Entry 8WIB (electron microscopy, 3.50 A resolution); this record covers chains a and j of the 50 polymer chains in the assembly.

Chain a:
Molecule: 16S rRNA
Source organism: Mycolicibacterium smegmatis MC2 155
Sequence (1528 nucleotides; row label = number of the first residue in the row):
     1 UUUUUGUUUG GAGAGUUUGA UCCUGGCUCA GGACGAACGC UGGCGGCGUG CUUAACACAU
    61 GCAAGUCGAA CGGAAAGGCC CUUUCGGGGG UACUCGAGUG GCGAACGGGU GAGUAACACG
   121 UGGGUGAUCU GCCCUGCACU UUGGGAUAAG CCUGGGAAAC UGGGUCUAAU ACCGAAUACA
   181 CCCUGCUGGU CGCAUGGCCU GGUAGGGGAA AGCUUUUGCG GUGUGGGAUG GGCCCGCGGC
   241 CUAUCAGCUU GUUGGUGGGG UGAUGGCCUA CCAAGGCGAC GACGGGUAGC CGGCCUGAGA
   301 GGGUGACCGG CCACACUGGG ACUGAGAUAC GGCCCAGACU CCUACGGGAG GCAGCAGUGG
   361 GGAAUAUUGC ACAAUGGGCG CAAGCCUGAU GCAGCGACGC CGCGUGAGGG AUGACGGCCU
   421 UCGGGUUGUA AACCUCUUUC AGCACAGACG AAGCGCAAGU GACGGUAUGU GCAGAAGAAG
   481 GACCGGCCAA CUACGUGCCA GCAGCCGCGG UAAUACGUAG GGUCCGAGCG UUGUCCGGAA
   541 UUACUGGGCG UAAAGAGCUC GUAGGUGGUU UGUCGCGUUG UUCGUGAAAA CUCACAGCUU
   601 AACUGUGGGC GUGCGGGCGA UACGGGCAGA CUAGAGUACU GCAGGGGAGA CUGGAAUUCC
   661 UGGUGUAGCG GUGGAAUGCG CAGAUAUCAG GAGGAACACC GGUGGCGAAG GCGGGUCUCU
   721 GGGCAGUAAC UGACGCUGAG GAGCGAAAGC GUGGGGAGCG AACAGGAUUA GAUACCCUGG
   781 UAGUCCACGC CGUAAACGGU GGGUACUAGG UGUGGGUUUC CUUCCUUGGG AUCCGUGCCG
   841 UAGCUAACGC AUUAAGUACC CCGCCUGGGG AGUACGGCCG CAAGGCUAAA ACUCAAAGGA
   901 AUUGACGGGG GCCCGCACAA GCGGCGGAGC AUGUGGAUUA AUUCGAUGCA ACGCGAAGAA
   961 CCUUACCUGG GUUUGACAUG CACAGGACGC CGGCAGAGAU GUCGGUUCCC UUGUGGCCUG
  1021 UGUGCAGGUG GUGCAUGGCU GUCGUCAGCU CGUGUCGUGA GAUGUUGGGU UAAGUCCCGC
  1081 AACGAGCGCA ACCCUUGUCU CAUGUUGCCA GCACGUUAUG GUGGGGACUC GUGAGAGACU
  1141 GCCGGGGUCA ACUCGGAGGA AGGUGGGGAU GACGUCAAGU CAUCAUGCCC CUUAUGUCCA
  1201 GGGCUUCACA CAUGCUACAA UGGCCGGUAC AAAGGGCUGC GAUGCCGUGA GGUGGAGCGA
  1261 AUCCUUUCAA AGCCGGUCUC AGUUCGGAUC GGGGUCUGCA ACUCGACCCC GUGAAGUCGG
  1321 AGUCGCUAGU AAUCGCAGAU CAGCAACGCU GCGGUGAAUA CGUUCCCGGG CCUUGUACAC
  1381 ACCGCCCGUC ACGUCAUGAA AGUCGGUAAC ACCCGAAGCC GGUGGCCUAA CCCUUGUGGA
  1441 GGGAGCCGUC GAAGGUGGGA UCGGCGAUUG GGACGAAGUC GUAACAAGGU AGCCGUACCG
  1501 GAAGGUGCGG CUGGAUCACC UCCUUUCU
Unresolved in the structure: 1-7, 1523-1528

Chain j:
Name: 30S ribosomal protein S9
Source organism: Mycolicibacterium smegmatis MC2 155
Reference sequence: A0QSP9 (RS9_MYCS2); numbering as in UniProt (aligned over 1-150)
Sequence (150 residues; numbered 1 to 150; the number before each row is that of its first residue):
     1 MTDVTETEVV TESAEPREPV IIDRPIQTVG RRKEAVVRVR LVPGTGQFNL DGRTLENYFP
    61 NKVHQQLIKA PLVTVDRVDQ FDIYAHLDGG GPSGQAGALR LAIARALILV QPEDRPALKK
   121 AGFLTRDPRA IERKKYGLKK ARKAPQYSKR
Unresolved in the structure: 1-24

Interface between chain a and chain j:
Contacting residue pairs - 109 pairs, chain a then chain j:
  G924(a) with Gln-146(j), base contact
  C925(a) with Gln-146(j), sugar contact
  G948(a) with Tyr-147(j), sugar contact; Lys-149(j), sugar contact
  C949(a) with Tyr-147(j), hydrogen bond to the sugar
  A950(a) with Tyr-147(j), phosphate contact
  C952(a) with Ser-148(j), base contact; Arg-150(j), base contact
  G1097(a) with Arg-126(j), hydrogen bond to the phosphate; Pro-128(j), sugar contact
  U1098(a) with Arg-31(j), salt bridge to the phosphate; Arg-126(j), salt bridge to the phosphate
  C1099(a) with Arg-31(j), salt bridge to the phosphate; Arg-105(j), salt bridge to the phosphate
  C1108(a) with Arg-38(j), hydrogen bond to the sugar
  C1109(a) with Arg-38(j), salt bridge to the phosphate
  A1110(a) with Gln-27(j), hydrogen bond to the sugar; Arg-40(j), hydrogen bond to the phosphate; His-86(j), salt bridge to the phosphate
  A1127(a) with Gln-27(j), hydrogen bond to the sugar
  C1128(a) with Gln-27(j), sugar contact; Val-29(j), sugar contact; Arg-38(j), hydrogen bond to the base
  U1129(a) with Val-29(j), phosphate contact; Arg-31(j), hydrogen bond to the phosphate; Val-36(j), sugar contact; Arg-38(j), base contact
  C1130(a) with Arg-31(j), salt bridge to the phosphate; Val-36(j), phosphate contact
  G1158(a) with Lys-119(j), salt bridge to the phosphate; Lys-120(j), salt bridge to the phosphate
  G1159(a) with Arg-115(j), salt bridge to the phosphate; Lys-119(j), hydrogen bond to the base
  A1160(a) with Arg-115(j), salt bridge to the phosphate; Leu-124(j), sugar contact; Thr-125(j), hydrogen bond to the phosphate; Arg-126(j), sugar contact
  A1161(a) with Thr-125(j), hydrogen bond to the phosphate
  G1167(a) with Glu-132(j), sugar contact; Lys-135(j), hydrogen bond to the sugar
  G1168(a) with Arg-133(j), hydrogen bond to the sugar; Lys-135(j), salt bridge to the phosphate
  A1169(a) with Tyr-136(j), phosphate contact
  C1211(a) with Arg-150(j), sugar contact
  A1212(a) with Ser-148(j), hydrogen bond to the phosphate; Arg-150(j), salt bridge to the phosphate
  U1213(a) with Gln-146(j), hydrogen bond to the phosphate; Ser-148(j), phosphate contact
  G1214(a) with Lys-139(j), salt bridge to the phosphate; Pro-145(j), phosphate contact; Gln-146(j), hydrogen bond to the phosphate
  A1229(a) with Arg-53(j), hydrogen bond to the sugar
  C1230(a) with Gly-90(j), hydrogen bond to the sugar; Gly-91(j), sugar contact; Pro-92(j), base contact; Gln-95(j), hydrogen bond to the sugar
  A1231(a) with Leu-87(j), phosphate contact; Asp-88(j), phosphate contact; Gly-89(j), hydrogen bond to the phosphate; Gly-90(j), hydrogen bond to the sugar
  A1232(a) with Glu-34(j), sugar contact
  C1324(a) with Gln-146(j), sugar contact; Tyr-147(j), sugar contact; Lys-149(j), salt bridge to the phosphate
  G1325(a) with Lys-143(j), sugar contact; Ala-144(j), sugar contact
  C1326(a) with Arg-142(j), sugar contact
  U1327(a) with Arg-142(j), salt bridge to the phosphate
  A1328(a) with Arg-142(j), salt bridge to the phosphate
  G1329(a) with Arg-32(j), hydrogen bond to the base; Lys-33(j), base contact; Arg-129(j), hydrogen bond to the base; Ala-130(j), sugar contact
  U1330(a) with Ala-130(j), phosphate contact; Ile-131(j), phosphate contact; Glu-132(j), hydrogen bond to the phosphate; Arg-142(j), phosphate contact
  A1331(a) with Lys-140(j), salt bridge to the phosphate; Ala-141(j), phosphate contact; Arg-142(j), hydrogen bond to the phosphate; Lys-143(j), hydrogen bond to the phosphate
  A1332(a) with Lys-140(j), salt bridge to the phosphate; Lys-143(j), phosphate contact
  U1333(a) with Lys-140(j), hydrogen bond to the base
  C1349(a) with Lys-139(j), salt bridge to the phosphate
  U1350(a) with Lys-134(j), salt bridge to the phosphate; Tyr-136(j), phosphate contact; Gly-137(j), hydrogen bond to the phosphate; Leu-138(j), phosphate contact
  G1351(a) with Arg-133(j), salt bridge to the phosphate; Lys-134(j), salt bridge to the phosphate; Lys-135(j), phosphate contact; Tyr-136(j), hydrogen bond to the phosphate
  C1352(a) with Arg-133(j), phosphate contact; Lys-134(j), hydrogen bond to the phosphate
  G1353(a) with Glu-34(j), phosphate contact; Ile-131(j), phosphate contact
  G1354(a) with Lys-33(j), phosphate contact; Glu-34(j), phosphate contact; Gly-90(j), phosphate contact; Gly-91(j), hydrogen bond to the phosphate; Ile-131(j), phosphate contact
  U1355(a) with Lys-33(j), salt bridge to the phosphate; Gly-91(j), phosphate contact; Pro-92(j), phosphate contact; Ser-93(j), hydrogen bond to the phosphate; Gly-94(j), hydrogen bond to the phosphate
  G1356(a) with Lys-33(j), hydrogen bond to the base; Ser-93(j), hydrogen bond to the phosphate
Other interface residues (no listed pair), chain a (54 interface residues in all): G1111, A1157, G1165, C1273, U1323
Other interface residues (no listed pair), chain j (54 interface residues in all): Thr-28, Tyr-58, Pro-60, His-64

In short:
The chain a/chain j interface involves 54 residues from each chain, with 35 hydrogen bonds and 24 salt
bridges. Polar contacts include C1128(a)/Arg-38(j), G1159(a)/Lys-119(j) and G1329(a)/Arg-32(j).
Here chain a is 16S rRNA and chain j is 30S ribosomal protein S9, both from Mycolicibacterium smegmatis MC2
155. Entry 8WIB (Cryo- EM structure of Mycobacterium smegmatis 70S ribosome, E- tRNA and RafH) was determined
by electron microscopy, deposited together with 8WHX, 8WHY, 8WI7, 8WI8, 8WI9, 8WIC, 8WID and 8WIF.
